3TJ5 - chains A and B; structure by X-ray diffraction, 1.99 A resolution.

# Chain A
Molecule: Vinculin
From: Homo sapiens
UniProt: P18206 (VINC_HUMAN); residue numbers follow UniProt; this construct covers 1-255
Chain sequence (255 residues; row label = number of the first residue in the row):
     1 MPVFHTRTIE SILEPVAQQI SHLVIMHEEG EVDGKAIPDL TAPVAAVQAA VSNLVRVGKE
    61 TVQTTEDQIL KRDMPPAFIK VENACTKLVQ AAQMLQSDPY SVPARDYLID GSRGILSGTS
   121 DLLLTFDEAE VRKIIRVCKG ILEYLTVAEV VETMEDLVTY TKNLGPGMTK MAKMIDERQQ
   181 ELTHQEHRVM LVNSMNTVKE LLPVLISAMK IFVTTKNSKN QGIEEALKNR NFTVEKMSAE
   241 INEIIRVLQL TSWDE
Disordered / not traced: 1
Swiss-Prot annotation at these positions:
  - modified residue: Ser97 (Phosphoserine), Lys173 (N6-acetyllysine)
What the authors report for this chain:
  - contacts within the chain: His5-Leu182

# Chain B
Molecule: Antigenic heat-stable 120 kDa protein
From: Rickettsia rickettsii str. Iowa
UniProt: B0BXR4 (B0BXR4_RICRO); residue numbers follow UniProt; this construct covers 412-434
Chain sequence (27 residues; row label = number of the first residue in the row):
   408 GSHMNLLNAA TALSGSMQYL LNYVNAG
Sequence notes: expression tag (408-411)

# Interface between chain A and chain B
Pairs across the interface (46; chain A residue first):
  Thr8(A) with Leu414(B)
  Ile12(A) with Ala417(B); Thr418(B); Ser421(B), hydrogen bond (backbone-side chain)
  Pro15(A) with Gln425(B)
  Val16(A) with Ser421(B); Gln425(B)
  Gln19(A) with Gln425(B); Leu428(B); Asn429(B), hydrogen bond
  Ile20(A) with Leu428(B), hydrophobic
  His22(A) with Asn432(B), hydrogen bond
  Pro38(A) with Tyr430(B), hydrophobic; Gly434(B)
  Asp39(A) with Tyr430(B)
  Leu40(A) with Tyr430(B), hydrophobic; Val431(B), hydrophobic
  Pro43(A) with Leu427(B), hydrophobic; Tyr430(B), hydrophobic
  Val44(A) with Leu427(B), hydrophobic
  Ala46(A) with Ser423(B)
  Val47(A) with Leu420(B); Ser423(B); Met424(B), hydrophobic
  Ala50(A) with Leu420(B), hydrophobic
  Val51(A) with Leu420(B), hydrophobic
  Asn53(A) with Met411(B), hydrogen bond; Ala416(B)
  Leu54(A) with Leu413(B), hydrophobic; Ala416(B), hydrophobic; Ala417(B); Leu420(B), hydrophobic
  Val57(A) with Met411(B); Asn412(B); Leu413(B)
  Gly58(A) with Leu413(B)
  Met74(A) with Leu413(B), hydrophobic
  Ser112(A) with Met424(B); Leu428(B)
  Ile115(A) with Met424(B), hydrophobic
  Thr119(A) with Leu420(B)
  Leu122(A) with Leu413(B)
  Leu123(A) with Leu414(B), hydrophobic; Ala417(B), hydrophobic
  Phe126(A) with Leu413(B), hydrophobic; Leu414(B), hydrophobic
Other interface residues (no listed pair), chain A (34 interface residues in all): Leu23, Met26, Ala36, Arg56, Val81, Leu88, Leu108
Other interface residues (no listed pair), chain B (21 interface residues in all): Ala419, Tyr426
From the paper, about this interface:
  - interface residues, chain A: Ile12(A), Gln19(A), His22(A)
  - interface residues, chain B: Ser421(B), Gln425(B), Asn432(B)

# Overview
34 residues of chain A face 21 of chain B across their interface; the contacts include 4 hydrogen bonds. Polar
pairs include Ile12(A)-Ser421(B), Gln19(A)-Asn429(B) and His22(A)-Asn432(B). From the paper: interface
residues Ile12(A), Gln19(A) and Ser421(B) among others; contacts within the chain involving His5(A) and
Leu182(A).
Here chain A is Vinculin (Homo sapiens) and chain B is Antigenic heat-stable 120 kDa protein (Rickettsia
rickettsii str. Iowa). Entry 3TJ5 (human vinculin head domain (Vh1, residues 1-258) in complex with the
vinculin binding site of the ...) was determined by X-ray diffraction, deposited together with 3TJ6.
